PDB entry 1HQM | X-ray diffraction, 3.30 A resolution | chains B and C of the 5 polymer chains in the assembly

[Chain B]
Molecule: DNA-directed RNA polymerase subunit alpha
Source organism: Thermus aquaticus
Notes: EC 2.7.7.6
UniProtKB: Q9KWU8 (RPOA_THEAQ); aligned to UniProt positions 1-313 over residues 1-313 (the alignment contains insertions or deletions, so no single offset holds)
Sequence (313 residues; row label = number of the first residue in the row):
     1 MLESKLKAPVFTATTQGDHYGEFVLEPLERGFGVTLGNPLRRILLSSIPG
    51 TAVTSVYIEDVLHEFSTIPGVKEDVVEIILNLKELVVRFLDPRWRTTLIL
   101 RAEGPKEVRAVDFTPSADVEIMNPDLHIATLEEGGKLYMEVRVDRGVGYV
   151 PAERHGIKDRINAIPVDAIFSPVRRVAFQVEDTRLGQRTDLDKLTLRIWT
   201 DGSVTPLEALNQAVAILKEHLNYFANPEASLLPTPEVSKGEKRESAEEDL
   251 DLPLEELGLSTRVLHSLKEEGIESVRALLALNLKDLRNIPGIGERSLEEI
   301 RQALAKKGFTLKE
Not modelled in the structure: 1-2, 232-313
Construct notes: conflict R93 (Met94 in Q9KWU8), W94 (Ala95 in Q9KWU8), R95 (Ser96 in Q9KWU8), V111 (Gly112 in Q9KWU8)

[Chain C]
Molecule: DNA-directed RNA polymerase subunit beta
Source organism: Thermus aquaticus
Notes: EC 2.7.7.6
UniProtKB: Q9KWU7 (RPOB_THEAQ); numbering as in UniProt (aligned over 1-1119)
Sequence (1119 residues; each row starts with the number of its first residue):
     1 MKIKRFGRIREVIPLPPLTEIQVESYKKALQADVPPEKRENVGIQAAFKE
    51 TFPIEEGDKGKGGLVLDFLEYRIGDPPFSQDECREKDLTYQAPLYARLQL
   101 IHKDTGLIKEDEVFLGHLPLMTEDGSFIINGADRVIVSQIHRSPGVYFTP
   151 DPARPGRYIASIIPLPKRGPWIDLEVEASGVVTMKVNKRKFPLVLLLRVL
   201 GYDQETLVRELSAYGDLVQGLLDEAVLAMRPEEAMVRLFTLLRPGDPPKK
   251 DKALAYLFGLLADPKRYDLGEAGRYKAEEKLGVGLSGRTLVRFEDGEFKD
   301 EVFLPTLRYLFALTAGVPGHEVDDIDHLGNRRIRTVGELMADQFRVGLAR
   351 LARGVRERMVMGSPDTLTPAKLVNSRPLEAALREFFSRSQLSQFKDETNP
   401 LSSLRHKRRISALGPGGLTRERAGFDVRDVHRTHYGRICPVETPEGANIG
   451 LITSLAAYARVDALGFIRTPYRRVKNGVVTEEVVYMTASEEDRYTIAQAN
   501 TPLEGDRIATDRVVARRRGEPVIVAPEEVEFMDVSPKQVFSLNTNLIPFL
   551 EHDDANRALMGSNMQTQAVPLIRAQAPVVMTGLEERVVRDSLAALYAEED
   601 GEVVKVDGTRIAVRYEDGRLVEHPLRRYARSNQGTAFDQRPRVRVGQRVK
   651 KGDLLADGPASEEGFLALGQNVLVAIMPFDGYNFEDAIVISEELLKRDFY
   701 TSIHIERYEIEARDTKLGPERITRDIPHLSEAALRDLDEEGIVRIGAEVK
   751 PGDILVGRTSFKGEQEPSPEERLLRSIFGEKARDVKDTSLRVPPGEGGIV
   801 VGRLRLRRGDPGVELKPGVREVVRVFVAQKRKLQVGDKLANRHGNKGVVA
   851 KILPVEDMPHLPDGTPVDVILNPLGVPSRMNLGQILETHLGLAGYFLGQR
   901 YISPVFDGATEPEIKELLAEAFNLYFGKRQGEGFGVDKREKEVLARAEKL
   951 GLVSPGKSPEEQLKELFDLGKVVLYDGRTGEPFEGPIVVGQMFIMKLYHM
  1001 VEDKMHARSTGPYSLITQQPLGGKAQFGGQRFGEMEVWALEAYGAAHTLQ
  1051 EMLTIKSDDIEGRNAAYQAIIKGEDVPEPSVPESFRVLVKELQALALDVQ
  1101 TLDEKDNPVDIFEGLASKR
Not modelled in the structure: 1, 622, 1116-1119
Construct notes: conflict K2 (Glu in Q9KWU7)

[Interface between chain B and chain C]
Contacting residue pairs (5):
  R30(B) - E692(C)  salt bridge
  R30(B) - P854(C)
  V34(B) - R978(C)
  N38(B) - T979(C)
  R42(B) - E981(C)  salt bridge
Interface residues without a listed pair, chain B (5 interface residues in all): G31
Interface residues without a listed pair, chain C (6 interface residues in all): E856

[Summary]
5 residues of chain B and 6 residues of chain C are in contact, with 2 salt bridges. Polar contacts include
R30(B)-E692(C) and R42(B)-E981(C).
Here chain B is DNA-directed RNA polymerase subunit alpha and chain C is DNA-directed RNA polymerase subunit
beta, both from Thermus aquaticus. Entry 1HQM (Crystal structure of thermus aquaticus core RNA
polymerase-includes complete structure with side-chains (except for disordered regions)-further ...) was
determined by X-ray diffraction.
